1MJE - chains B and A of the 3 polymer chains in the assembly; structure by X-ray diffraction, 3.50 A resolution.

# Chain B
Molecule: Deleted in split hand/split foot protein 1
Source organism: Homo sapiens
UniProtKB: P60896 (DSS1_HUMAN); residue numbers follow UniProt; this construct covers 1-70
Chain sequence (70 residues; numbered 1 to 70; the number before each row is that of its first residue):
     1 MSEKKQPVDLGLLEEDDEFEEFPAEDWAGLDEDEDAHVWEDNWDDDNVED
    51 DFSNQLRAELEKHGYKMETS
Disordered / not traced: 1-6, 26-36, 46-49, 64-70

# Chain A
Molecule: breast cancer 2
Source organism: Mus musculus
Notes: fragment: sequence database residues 2378-2792, 2880-3113 (residues 2793-2879 removed)
Chain sequence (649 residues; each row starts with the number of its first residue; note: 88 numbers in that range are skipped by the numbering (no residue carries them; nothing is unmodelled there)):
  2378 NQKSTDGDREDGNDSHVRQFNKDLMSSLQSARDLQDMRIKNKERRHLRLQ
  2428 PGSLYLTKSSTLPRISLQAAVGDRAPSACSPKQLYIYGVSKECINVNSKN
  2478 AEYFQFDIQDHFGKEDLCAGKGFQLADGGWLIPSNDGKAGKEEFYRALCD
  2528 TPGVDPKLISSIWVANHYRWIVWKLAAMEFAFPKEFANRCLNPERVLLQL
  2578 KYRYDVEIDNSRRSALKKILERDDTAAKTLVLCISDIISPSTKVSETSGG
  2628 KTSGEDANKVDTIELTDGWYAVRAQLDPPLMALVKSGKLTVGQKIITQGA
  2678 ELVGSPDACAPLEAPDSLRLKISANSTRPARWHSRLGFFRDPRPFPLPLS
  2728 SLFSDGGNVGCVDIIVQRVYPLQWVEKTVSGLYIFRSEREEEKEALRFAE
  2778 AQQKKLEALFTKVHT
  2880 EGLSRDVTTVWKLRVTSYKKKEKSALLSIWRPSSDLSSLLTEGKRYRIYH
  2930 LAVSKSKSKFERPSIQLTATKRTQYQQLPVSSETLLQVYQPRESLHFSRL
  2980 SDPAFQPPCSEVDVVGVVVSVVKPIGLAPLVYLSDECLNLLVVKFGIDLN
  3030 EDIKPRVLIAASNLQCQPESTSGVPTLFACHFSIFSASPKEAYFQEKVNN
  3080 LKHAIENI
  3089 DTFYKEAEKKLIHVLEGDSPKWSTPN
Disordered / not traced: 2378-2398, 2615-2636, 2880-2881, 3111-3114

# Chain B / chain A interface
Contacting residue pairs (89; chain B residue first):
  V8(B) with R2566(A), hydrogen bond (backbone-side chain)
  L10(B) with R2566(A); R2572(A)
  G11(B) with T2434(A); K2435(A), hydrogen bond (backbone-side chain); R2441(A)
  L12(B) with T2434(A); L2439(A), hydrophobic; P2440(A); R2441(A), hydrogen bond (backbone-side chain); I2442(A), hydrogen bond (backbone-backbone)
  L13(B) with K2435(A), hydrogen bond (backbone-side chain); R2441(A), hydrogen bond (backbone-side chain); I2442(A); A2447(A), hydrophobic
  E14(B) with R2441(A); I2442(A), hydrogen bond (backbone-backbone); S2443(A), hydrogen bond (side chain-backbone); L2444(A)
  E15(B) with K2435(A); K2551(A), salt bridge; Q2576(A), hydrogen bond
  D16(B) with L2444(A); K2671(A), salt bridge; L2713(A)
  D17(B) with K2551(A), salt bridge; W2646(A)
  E18(B) with K2435(A), salt bridge; R2441(A), salt bridge
  F19(B) with R2589(A), hydrogen bond (backbone-side chain); R2590(A); S2591(A); W2646(A)
  E20(B) with R2589(A), salt bridge
  E21(B) with R2589(A)
  P23(B) with F2715(A), hydrophobic
  H37(B) with R2708(A), hydrogen bond (backbone-side chain)
  V38(B) with A2707(A); R2708(A), hydrogen bond (backbone-backbone); F2716(A), hydrophobic
  W39(B) with I2673(A); P2706(A); F2722(A), hydrophobic
  E40(B) with R2705(A); P2706(A), hydrogen bond (backbone-backbone)
  D41(B) with R2705(A), hydrogen bond (backbone-side chain)
  W43(B) with L2657(A), hydrophobic; L2660(A); L2666(A), hydrophobic; A2701(A); T2704(A); R2705(A); P2706(A)
  D44(B) with K2665(A)
  D51(B) with Q2445(A); R2708(A); W2709(A), hydrogen bond (backbone-backbone); H2710(A)
  F52(B) with P2706(A); A2707(A); R2708(A)
  N54(B) with P2453(A); W2709(A)
  Q55(B) with G2669(A); Q2670(A); K2671(A); A2707(A); W2709(A), hydrogen bond (side chain-backbone)
  R57(B) with W2550(A); K2551(A); G2669(A)
  A58(B) with V2668(A); G2669(A)
  E59(B) with P2453(A); S2454(A); A2455(A), hydrogen bond (side chain-backbone); C2456(A); A2558(A)
  L60(B) with I2471(A); V2473(A); N2474(A); W2550(A); A2553(A), hydrophobic; A2554(A)
  E61(B) with N2474(A); S2475(A), hydrogen bond; W2550(A)
  K62(B) with S2457(A), hydrogen bond (backbone-backbone); P2458(A)
Also at the interface, not in a pair above, chain B (34 interface residues in all): N42, L56, H63
Also at the interface, not in a pair above, chain A (66 interface residues in all): L2431, S2437, M2555, F2557, F2563, Y2579, S2588, S2711, R2712, R2717, P2723, S2727, S2728

# In short
34 residues of chain B and 66 residues of chain A are in contact, with 19 hydrogen bonds and 6 salt bridges.
Polar contacts include E15(B)-K2551(A), D16(B)-K2671(A) and D17(B)-K2551(A).
Chain B is Deleted in split hand/split foot protein 1 (Homo sapiens) and chain A is breast cancer 2 (Mus
musculus); the structure, Structure of a BRCA2-DSS1-ssdna complex, was determined by X-ray diffraction
together with 1IYJ and 1MIU from the same study.
